PDB entry 7K5R | X-ray diffraction, 2.30 A resolution | chains T and A of the 3 polymer chains in the assembly

Chain T:
Molecule: 16-nt DNA strand
Sequence (16 nucleotides; row label = number of the first residue in the row):
     1 GACGTACGTGATCGCA
Not modelled in the structure: 1-3

Chain A:
Protein: DNA polymerase I
From: Geobacillus stearothermophilus
Notes: EC 2.7.7.7
UniProtKB: E1C9K5 (E1C9K5_GEOSE); residues 297-876 here correspond to UniProt positions 1-580 (UniProt number = residue number - 296)
Amino-acid sequence (580 residues; each row starts with the number of its first residue):
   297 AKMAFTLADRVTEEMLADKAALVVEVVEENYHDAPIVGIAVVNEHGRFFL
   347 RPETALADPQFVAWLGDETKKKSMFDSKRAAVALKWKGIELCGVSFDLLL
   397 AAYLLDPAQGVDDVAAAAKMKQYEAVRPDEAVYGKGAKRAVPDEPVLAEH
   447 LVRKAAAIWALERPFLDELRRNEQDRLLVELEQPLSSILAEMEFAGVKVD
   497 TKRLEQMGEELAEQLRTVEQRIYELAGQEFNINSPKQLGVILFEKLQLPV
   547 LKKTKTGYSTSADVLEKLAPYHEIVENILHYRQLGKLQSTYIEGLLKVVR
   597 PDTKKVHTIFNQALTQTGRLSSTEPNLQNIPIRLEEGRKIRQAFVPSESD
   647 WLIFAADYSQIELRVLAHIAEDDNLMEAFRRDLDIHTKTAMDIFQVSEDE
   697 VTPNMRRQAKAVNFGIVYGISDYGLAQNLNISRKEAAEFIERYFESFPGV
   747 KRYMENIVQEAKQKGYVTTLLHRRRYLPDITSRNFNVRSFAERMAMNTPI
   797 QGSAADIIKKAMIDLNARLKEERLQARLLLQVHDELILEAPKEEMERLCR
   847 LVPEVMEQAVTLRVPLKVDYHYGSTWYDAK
Not modelled in the structure: 297-299
Construct notes: variant Thr550 (Ser254 in E1C9K5)
Reported in the primary citation:
  - mutagenesis - Y714S/Y719S: decreased catalytic activity (primer-extension assay)

How chain T and chain A interact:
Residue-residue contacts - 35 pairs, chain T then chain A:
  DG4(T) with Ser717(A), sugar contact; Tyr719(A), base contact; Arg789(A), hydrogen bond to the phosphate
  DT5(T) with Tyr714(A), sugar contact; Ile716(A), phosphate contact; Phe786(A), sugar contact; Arg789(A), phosphate contact; Met790(A), phosphate contact
  DA6(T) with Thr611(A), phosphate contact; Thr613(A), sugar contact; Arg771(A), salt bridge to the phosphate; Phe786(A), phosphate contact; Met790(A), phosphate contact
  DC7(T) with Leu610(A), phosphate contact; Thr611(A), sugar contact; Gln612(A), hydrogen bond to the phosphate; Ser617(A), phosphate contact
  DG8(T) with Leu610(A), phosphate contact; Ser617(A), hydrogen bond to the phosphate; Ser618(A), sugar contact; Thr619(A), sugar contact; Asn622(A), hydrogen bond to the sugar
  DT9(T) with Thr619(A), phosphate contact; Glu620(A), hydrogen bond to the phosphate
  DG10(T) with Ser585(A), hydrogen bond to the phosphate; Thr586(A), hydrogen bond to the sugar; Gly590(A), phosphate contact
  DA11(T) with Asn529(A), phosphate contact; Ser585(A), phosphate contact
  DT12(T) with Asn527(A), hydrogen bond to the phosphate; Asn529(A), hydrogen bond to the phosphate; Ser530(A), hydrogen bond to the phosphate
  DC13(T) with Ser530(A), hydrogen bond to the phosphate; Gln533(A), hydrogen bond to the phosphate
  DG14(T) with Lys532(A), salt bridge to the phosphate
Interface residues without a listed pair, chain A (32 interface residues in all): Lys582, Glu589, Arg615, Asn625, Phe710, Gly715, Gln723

Summary:
Chain T and chain A form an interface of 11 and 32 residues respectively; the contacts include 12 hydrogen
bonds and 2 salt bridges. Polar contacts include DG8(T)-Asn622(A), DG10(T)-Thr586(A) and DG4(T)-Arg789(A).
From the paper: Y714S/Y719S of chain A reduce catalytic activity (primer-extension assay).
Here chain T is a 16-nt DNA strand and chain A is DNA polymerase I (Geobacillus stearothermophilus). Entry
7K5R (Bst DNA polymerase I time-resolved structure, 120 min post dATP addition) was determined by X-ray
diffraction, deposited together with 7K5O, 7K5P, 7K5Q, 7K5S, 7K5T and 7K5U.
